9ONZ - chains C and E of the 6 polymer chains in the assembly; structure by electron microscopy, 2.77 A resolution.

[Chain C]
Name: Hemagglutinin HA1
From: Influenza A virus
UniProtKB: A0A067Y6L0 (A0A067Y6L0_9INFA); residues -17 to 317 here correspond to UniProt positions 1-335 (UniProt number = residue number + 18)
Chain sequence (335 residues; each row starts with the number of its first residue; numbers below 1 keep their minus sign (Met-17 is residue -17)):
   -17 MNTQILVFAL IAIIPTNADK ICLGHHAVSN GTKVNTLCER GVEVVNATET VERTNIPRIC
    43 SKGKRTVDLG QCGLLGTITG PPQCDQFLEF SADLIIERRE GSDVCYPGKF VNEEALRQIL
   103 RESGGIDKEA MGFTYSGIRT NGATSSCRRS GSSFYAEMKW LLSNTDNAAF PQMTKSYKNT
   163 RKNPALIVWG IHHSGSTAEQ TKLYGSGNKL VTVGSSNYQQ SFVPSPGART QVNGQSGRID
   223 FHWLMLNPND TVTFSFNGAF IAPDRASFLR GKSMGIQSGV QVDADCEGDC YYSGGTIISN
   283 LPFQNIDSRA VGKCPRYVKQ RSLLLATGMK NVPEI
Disordered / not traced: -17 to -1
Disulfide bonds: Cys42-Cys268, Cys54-Cys66, Cys87-Cys129, Cys272-Cys296
Covalently attached groups: N-acetylglucosamine (NAG) linked to Asn28, Asn231
Construct notes: conflict Cys20 (Thr38 in A0A067Y6L0), Ser128 (Ala146 in A0A067Y6L0), Val205 (Ala223 in A0A067Y6L0), Tyr274 (His292 in A0A067Y6L0)
Ligand contacts: A1CC2 ((4R)-N-cyclohexyl-2-(4-fluorophenyl)imidazo[1,2-a]pyrimidin-3-amine): Pro284, Phe285, Arg298

[Chain E]
Name: Hemagglutinin HA2
From: Influenza A virus
UniProtKB: A0A067Y6L0 (A0A067Y6L0_9INFA); residues 1-172 here correspond to UniProt positions 340-511 (UniProt number = residue number + 339)
Chain sequence (172 residues; row label = number of the first residue in the row):
     1 GLFGAIAGFI ENGWEGLIDG WYGFRHQNAQ GEGTAADYKS TQSAIDCITG KLNRLIEKTN
    61 QQFELIDNEF TEVEKQIGNV INWTRDSITE VWSYNAELLV AMENQHTIDL ADSEMDKLYE
   121 RVKRQLRENA EEDGTGCFEI FHKCDDDCMA SIRNNTYDHS KYREEAMQNR IQ
Disulfide bonds: Cys144-Cys148
Covalently attached groups: N-acetylglucosamine (NAG) linked to Asn82, Asn154
Construct notes: conflict Cys47 (Gln386 in A0A067Y6L0)
Ligand contacts:
  - A1CC2 ((4R)-N-cyclohexyl-2-(4-fluorophenyl)imidazo[1,2-a]pyrimidin-3-amine), molecule 1: Arg54, Leu55, Glu57, Thr59, Leu99
  - A1CC2, molecule 2: Tyr94, Glu97, Leu98

[Interface between chain C and chain E]
Inter-chain disulfides: Cys20(C)-Cys47(E)
Contacting residue pairs - 6 pairs, chain C then chain E:
  Asn17(C) with Arg54(E)
  Thr18(C) with Arg54(E)
  Cys20(C) with Cys47(E), disulfide
  Arg22(C) with Arg54(E); Glu57(E), salt bridge
  Lys301(C) with Thr59(E)
Other interface residues (no listed pair), chain C (6 interface residues in all): Leu19
Other interface residues (no listed pair), chain E (6 interface residues in all): Lys51, Glu103

[In short]
Chain C and chain E each contribute 6 residues to their interface; the contacts include 1 disulfide bond and 1
salt bridge. The salt-bridged pair is Arg22(C)-Glu57(E). Bound to chain C: compound A1CC2. Bound to chain E:
compound A1CC2.
Chain C is Hemagglutinin HA1 and chain E is Hemagglutinin HA2, both from Influenza A virus; the structure,
Influenza A Virus Group 2 Hemagglutinin (H7, Strain SH13) in Complex with the Potent Small-Molecule Entry ...,
was determined by electron microscopy (same publication as 9OO1).
